Entry 3ZQ1 (electron microscopy, 15.90 A resolution (very low resolution: no residue pairs are listed; an interface is given only as per-side residue counts)); this record covers chains K and L of the 21 polymer chains in the assembly.

# Chain K (and L)
Molecule: 60 kDa chaperonin
Organism: Escherichia coli BL21
Notes: chain L of this document is another copy of the same molecule, construct and numbering; everything in this record applies to it too
UniProt: P0A6F5 (CH60_ECOLI); residues 2-527 here = UniProt positions 2-527
Amino-acid sequence (526 residues; numbered 2 to 527; the number before each row is that of its first residue):
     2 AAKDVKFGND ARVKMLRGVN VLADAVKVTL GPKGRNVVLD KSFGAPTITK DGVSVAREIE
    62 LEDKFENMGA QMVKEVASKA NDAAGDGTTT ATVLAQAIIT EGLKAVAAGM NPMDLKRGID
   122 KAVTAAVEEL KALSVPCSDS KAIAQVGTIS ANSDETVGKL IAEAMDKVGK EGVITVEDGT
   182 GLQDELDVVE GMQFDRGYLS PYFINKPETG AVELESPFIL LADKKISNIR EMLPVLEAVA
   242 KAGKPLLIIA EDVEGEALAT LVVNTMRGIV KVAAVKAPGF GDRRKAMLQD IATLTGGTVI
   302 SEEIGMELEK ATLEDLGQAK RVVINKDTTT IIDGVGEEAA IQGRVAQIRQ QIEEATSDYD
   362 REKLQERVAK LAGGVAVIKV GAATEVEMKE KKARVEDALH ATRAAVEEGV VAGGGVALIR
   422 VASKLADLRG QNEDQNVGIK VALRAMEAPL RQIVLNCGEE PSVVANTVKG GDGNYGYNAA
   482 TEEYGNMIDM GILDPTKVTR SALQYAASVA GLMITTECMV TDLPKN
Not modelled in the structure: 527
What the authors report for this chain:
  - mutagenesis - D398A: abolished catalytic activity on ATP (citing earlier work)

# Interface between chain K and chain L
At this resolution (16 A) residue pairs are not listed: 18 residues of chain K and 19 of chain L lie at the interface.

# In short
18 residues of chain K face 19 of chain L across their interface. The paper reports that D398A of chain K
abolishes catalytic activity on ATP.
Chain K and chain L are both 60 kDa chaperonin (Escherichia coli BL21); the structure, Visualizing GroEL-ES in
the Act of Encapsulating a Non-Native Substrate Protein, was determined by electron microscopy together with
3ZPZ and 3ZQ0 from the same study.
